7ZRH - chains A and C of the 4 polymer chains in the assembly; structure by electron microscopy, 3.40 A resolution.

== Chain A ==
Name: Potassium-transporting ATPase potassium-binding subunit
Source organism: Escherichia coli
UniProt: P03959 (KDPA_ECOLI); residues 1-557 here = UniProt positions 1-557
Chain sequence (557 residues; numbered 1 to 557; the number before each row is that of its first residue):
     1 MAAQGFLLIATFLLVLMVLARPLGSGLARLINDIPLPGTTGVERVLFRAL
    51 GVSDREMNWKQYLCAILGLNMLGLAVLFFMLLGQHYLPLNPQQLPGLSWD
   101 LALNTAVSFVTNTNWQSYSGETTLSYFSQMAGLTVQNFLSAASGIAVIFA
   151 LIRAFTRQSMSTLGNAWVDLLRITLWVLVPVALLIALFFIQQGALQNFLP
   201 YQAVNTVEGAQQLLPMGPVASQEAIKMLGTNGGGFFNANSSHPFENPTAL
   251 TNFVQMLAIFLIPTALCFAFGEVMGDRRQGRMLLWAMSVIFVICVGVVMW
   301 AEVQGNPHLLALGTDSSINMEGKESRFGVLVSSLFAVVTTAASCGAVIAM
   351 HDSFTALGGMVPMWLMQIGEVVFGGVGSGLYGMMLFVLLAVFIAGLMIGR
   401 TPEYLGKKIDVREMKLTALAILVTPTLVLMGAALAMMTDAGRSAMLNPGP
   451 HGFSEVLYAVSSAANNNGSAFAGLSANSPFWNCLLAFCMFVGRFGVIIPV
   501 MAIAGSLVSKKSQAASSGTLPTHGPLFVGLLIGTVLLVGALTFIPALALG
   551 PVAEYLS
Bound ions: K+ site 1: Asn112, Thr113, Thr230, Asn231, Ser343, Asn467; K+ site 2: Gly345, Gly468; K+ site 3 near Thr424 (its only coordinating residue here)
Swiss-Prot annotation at these positions:
  - mutagenesis: Gly232 (G232A/S: Decrease in K(+) affinity and loss of cation selectivity)

== Chain C ==
Name: Potassium-transporting ATPase KdpC subunit
Source organism: Escherichia coli
UniProt: P03961 (KDPC_ECOLI); numbering as in UniProt (aligned over 1-190)
Chain sequence (190 residues; row label = number of the first residue in the row):
     1 MSGLRPALSTFIFLLLITGGVYPLLTTVLGQWWFPWQANGSLIREGDTVR
    51 GSALIGQNFTGNGYFHGRPSATAEMPYNPQASGGSNLAVSNPELDKLIAA
   101 RVAALRAANPDASASVPVELVTASASGLDNNITPQAAAWQIPRVAKARNL
   151 SVEQLTQLIAKYSQQPLVKYIGQPVVNIVELNLALDKLDE
Swiss-Prot annotation at these positions:
  - mutagenesis: Gln140 to Leu150 (Cell does not grow at low potassium concentrations)

== Chain A / chain C interface ==
Residue-residue contacts (202; chain A residue first):
  Gln4(A) - Lys169(C)
  Gln4(A) - Tyr170(C)
  Leu7(A) - Tyr170(C)
  Leu8(A) - Tyr170(C)
  Leu8(A) - Ile171(C)  hydrophobic
  Thr11(A) - Tyr170(C)
  Leu46(A) - Phe13(C)  hydrophobic
  Leu50(A) - Ser9(C)
  Leu50(A) - Phe13(C)  hydrophobic
  Gly51(A) - Arg5(C)
  Val52(A) - Pro6(C)  hydrophobic
  Arg55(A) - Met1(C)
  Gln61(A) - Met1(C)
  Leu69(A) - Phe11(C)  hydrophobic
  Leu72(A) - Leu8(C)  hydrophobic
  Leu72(A) - Phe11(C)  hydrophobic
  Gly73(A) - Phe11(C)
  Val76(A) - Phe11(C)  hydrophobic
  Glu121(A) - Pro79(C)
  Glu121(A) - Gln80(C)
  Glu121(A) - Ala81(C)  hydrogen bond (side chain-backbone)
  Glu121(A) - Ser82(C)  hydrogen bond (side chain-backbone)
  Thr122(A) - Gln80(C)
  Met130(A) - Gly19(C)
  Met130(A) - Pro23(C)  hydrophobic
  Val135(A) - Leu15(C)
  Val135(A) - Thr18(C)
  Val135(A) - Gly19(C)
  Phe138(A) - Thr18(C)
  Phe138(A) - Tyr22(C)  hydrophobic
  Leu139(A) - Phe11(C)  hydrophobic
  Leu139(A) - Leu14(C)  hydrophobic
  Trp167(A) - Met1(C)
  Trp167(A) - Ala7(C)  hydrophobic
  Trp167(A) - Thr10(C)
  Leu171(A) - Thr10(C)
  Leu171(A) - Phe13(C)  hydrophobic
  Leu171(A) - Leu14(C)  hydrophobic
  Thr174(A) - Leu14(C)
  Thr174(A) - Thr18(C)
  Leu175(A) - Phe13(C)  hydrophobic
  Leu175(A) - Leu14(C)  hydrophobic
  Ala182(A) - Tyr22(C)
  Leu183(A) - Tyr22(C)  hydrophobic
  Leu183(A) - Leu25(C)  hydrophobic
  Leu183(A) - Thr26(C)
  Ala186(A) - Thr26(C)
  Leu187(A) - Leu29(C)  hydrophobic
  Leu187(A) - Trp33(C)  hydrophobic
  Leu187(A) - Phe34(C)
  Ile190(A) - Thr26(C)
  Ile190(A) - Gly30(C)
  Ile190(A) - Phe34(C)  hydrophobic
  Ile190(A) - Gln37(C)
  Ile190(A) - Ala38(C)  hydrophobic
  Gln191(A) - Phe34(C)
  Gln191(A) - Gln37(C)  hydrogen bond (backbone-side chain)
  Gly193(A) - Gln37(C)
  Gly193(A) - Leu54(C)
  Ala194(A) - Gln37(C)
  Leu195(A) - Ala38(C)
  Leu195(A) - Asn39(C)
  Leu195(A) - Gly40(C)
  Gln196(A) - Pro23(C)  hydrogen bond (side chain-backbone)
  Gln196(A) - Thr26(C)
  Gln196(A) - Thr27(C)  hydrogen bond
  Gln196(A) - Gln31(C)
  Gln196(A) - Ala38(C)  hydrogen bond (backbone-backbone)
  Asn197(A) - Gln31(C)
  Asn197(A) - Ala38(C)
  Asn197(A) - Asn39(C)  hydrogen bond (side chain-backbone)
  Phe198(A) - Thr27(C)
  Leu199(A) - Asn39(C)
  Tyr201(A) - Gln80(C)
  Gln202(A) - Arg44(C)
  Ala203(A) - Val49(C)
  Val204(A) - Val49(C)  hydrophobic
  Val204(A) - Arg50(C)
  Val204(A) - Gly51(C)
  Asn205(A) - Val49(C)  hydrogen bond (backbone-backbone)
  Asn205(A) - Arg50(C)
  Thr206(A) - Arg50(C)
  Thr206(A) - Gln57(C)  hydrogen bond
  Val207(A) - Arg50(C)
  Val207(A) - Gln57(C)
  Val207(A) - Phe59(C)  hydrophobic
  Val207(A) - Tyr64(C)
  Val207(A) - Leu183(C)  hydrophobic
  Val207(A) - Asp186(C)
  Glu208(A) - Asn58(C)
  Glu208(A) - Thr60(C)  hydrogen bond (side chain-backbone)
  Glu208(A) - Gly61(C)  hydrogen bond (side chain-backbone)
  Glu208(A) - Tyr64(C)
  Gln212(A) - Gly56(C)
  Gln212(A) - Gln57(C)
  Gln212(A) - Tyr77(C)
  Gln212(A) - Pro79(C)
  Leu213(A) - Pro79(C)
  Leu213(A) - Gln80(C)  hydrogen bond (backbone-side chain)
  Leu214(A) - Leu42(C)  hydrophobic
  Leu214(A) - Ser52(C)
  Leu214(A) - Ile55(C)  hydrophobic
  Leu214(A) - Pro79(C)  hydrophobic
  Pro215(A) - Pro79(C)
  Met216(A) - Asn39(C)
  Ser221(A) - Tyr22(C)  hydrogen bond (backbone-side chain)
  Ser221(A) - Thr26(C)
  Ala224(A) - Tyr22(C)
  Asn237(A) - Ser82(C)
  Ala238(A) - Ser82(C)
  Ala238(A) - Gly83(C)
  Ala238(A) - Ser126(C)
  Ser241(A) - Ala125(C)
  Ser241(A) - Ser126(C)  hydrogen bond (backbone-side chain)
  His242(A) - Ile55(C)
  His242(A) - Ser82(C)  hydrogen bond
  His242(A) - Leu128(C)
  Pro243(A) - Leu54(C)
  Pro243(A) - Leu128(C)
  Phe244(A) - Gly40(C)
  Phe244(A) - Ser52(C)
  Phe244(A) - Leu54(C)  hydrophobic
  Phe244(A) - Ile55(C)  hydrophobic
  Ala249(A) - Ile171(C)
  Leu250(A) - Leu167(C)  hydrophobic
  Leu250(A) - Ile171(C)  hydrophobic
  Asn306(A) - Val89(C)
  His308(A) - Val89(C)
  His308(A) - Asp95(C)
  Leu309(A) - Ile98(C)  hydrophobic
  Leu309(A) - Val118(C)  hydrophobic
  Leu309(A) - Thr122(C)
  Leu312(A) - Asp95(C)
  Leu312(A) - Ile98(C)  hydrophobic
  Leu312(A) - Ala99(C)
  Leu312(A) - Val102(C)
  Gly313(A) - Arg106(C)  hydrogen bond (backbone-side chain)
  Gly313(A) - Ala114(C)
  Gly313(A) - Ser115(C)
  Gly313(A) - Val116(C)  hydrogen bond (backbone-backbone)
  Thr314(A) - Val102(C)
  Thr314(A) - Val116(C)
  Thr314(A) - Val121(C)
  Asp315(A) - Ser115(C)
  Asp315(A) - Val116(C)  hydrogen bond (backbone-backbone)
  Ser316(A) - Val118(C)
  Ile318(A) - Val118(C)
  Met320(A) - Arg68(C)  hydrogen bond (backbone-side chain)
  Met320(A) - Val118(C)  hydrophobic
  Met320(A) - Glu119(C)
  Met320(A) - Thr122(C)
  Met320(A) - Ala123(C)
  Met320(A) - Gln173(C)
  Glu321(A) - Ser85(C)
  Glu321(A) - Leu94(C)
  Glu321(A) - Thr122(C)
  Glu321(A) - Ala123(C)  hydrogen bond (side chain-backbone)
  Gly322(A) - Ala123(C)  hydrogen bond (backbone-backbone)
  Gly322(A) - Ser124(C)
  Gly322(A) - Ala125(C)
  Lys323(A) - Arg68(C)  hydrogen bond (backbone-side chain)
  Lys323(A) - Ser124(C)
  Lys323(A) - Ala125(C)  hydrogen bond (backbone-backbone)
  Glu324(A) - Arg68(C)
  Glu324(A) - Ala125(C)
  Glu324(A) - Ser126(C)  hydrogen bond
  Glu324(A) - Asp129(C)
  Ser325(A) - Arg68(C)  hydrogen bond
  Ser325(A) - Glu119(C)  hydrogen bond
  Ser325(A) - Asp129(C)  hydrogen bond
  Ser325(A) - Asn131(C)  hydrogen bond (side chain-backbone)
  Ser325(A) - Gln173(C)
  Ser325(A) - Val175(C)
  Arg326(A) - Asp129(C)  salt bridge
  Arg326(A) - Asn131(C)
  Arg326(A) - Gly172(C)
  Arg326(A) - Gln173(C)  hydrogen bond (backbone-backbone)
  Arg326(A) - Val175(C)
  Gly328(A) - Gln173(C)
  Val331(A) - Ile171(C)
  Val331(A) - Gly172(C)
  Ile348(A) - Ala125(C)
  Met350(A) - Asn86(C)
  Met350(A) - Ala125(C)
  Asp352(A) - Asn86(C)
  Asp352(A) - Ala88(C)
  Ser353(A) - Ser85(C)  hydrogen bond (side chain-backbone)
  Ser353(A) - Asn86(C)
  Ser353(A) - Leu87(C)  hydrogen bond (side chain-backbone)
  Leu446(A) - Asn86(C)
  Leu446(A) - Leu87(C)  hydrophobic
  Asn447(A) - Asn86(C)  hydrogen bond (side chain-backbone)
  Asn447(A) - Leu87(C)
  Asn447(A) - Ala88(C)  hydrogen bond (side chain-backbone)
  Asn447(A) - Asn91(C)  hydrogen bond
  Pro448(A) - Asn91(C)
  His451(A) - Ala88(C)
  His451(A) - Ser90(C)
  Ala472(A) - Asn86(C)
  Gly473(A) - Asn86(C)
  Glu554(A) - Val89(C)
  Glu554(A) - Ser90(C)  hydrogen bond
Interface residues without a listed pair, chain A (102 interface residues in all): Cys64, Thr134, Gln136, Leu170, Gln211, Ile225, Pro247, Phe253, Asn319, Val329, Ala349, Phe354, Thr355
Interface residues without a listed pair, chain C (92 interface residues in all): Ser41, Met75, Gly84, Arg101, Pro117, Ile132, Pro166

== In short ==
The interface between chain A and chain C involves 102 residues on one side and 92 on the other; the contacts
include 35 hydrogen bonds and 1 salt bridge. Polar contacts include Arg326(A)-Asp129(C), Glu121(A)-Ala81(C)
and Glu121(A)-Ser82(C).
Chain A is Potassium-transporting ATPase potassium-binding subunit and chain C is Potassium-transporting
ATPase KdpC subunit, both from Escherichia coli; the structure, Cryo-EM structure of the KdpFABC complex in a
nucleotide-free E1 conformation loaded with K+, was determined by electron microscopy together with 7ZRD,
7ZRE, 7ZRG, 7ZRI, 7ZRJ, 7ZRK, 7ZRL and 7ZRM from the same study.
